PDB entry 6OPC | electron microscopy, 3.70 A resolution | chains C and G of the 8 polymer chains in the assembly

Chain C:
Protein: Cell division control protein 48
Organism: Saccharomyces cerevisiae
Notes: EC 3.6.4.6
UniProt: P25694 (CDC48_YEAST); numbering as in UniProt (aligned over 1-835)
Amino-acid sequence (835 residues; each row starts with the number of its first residue):
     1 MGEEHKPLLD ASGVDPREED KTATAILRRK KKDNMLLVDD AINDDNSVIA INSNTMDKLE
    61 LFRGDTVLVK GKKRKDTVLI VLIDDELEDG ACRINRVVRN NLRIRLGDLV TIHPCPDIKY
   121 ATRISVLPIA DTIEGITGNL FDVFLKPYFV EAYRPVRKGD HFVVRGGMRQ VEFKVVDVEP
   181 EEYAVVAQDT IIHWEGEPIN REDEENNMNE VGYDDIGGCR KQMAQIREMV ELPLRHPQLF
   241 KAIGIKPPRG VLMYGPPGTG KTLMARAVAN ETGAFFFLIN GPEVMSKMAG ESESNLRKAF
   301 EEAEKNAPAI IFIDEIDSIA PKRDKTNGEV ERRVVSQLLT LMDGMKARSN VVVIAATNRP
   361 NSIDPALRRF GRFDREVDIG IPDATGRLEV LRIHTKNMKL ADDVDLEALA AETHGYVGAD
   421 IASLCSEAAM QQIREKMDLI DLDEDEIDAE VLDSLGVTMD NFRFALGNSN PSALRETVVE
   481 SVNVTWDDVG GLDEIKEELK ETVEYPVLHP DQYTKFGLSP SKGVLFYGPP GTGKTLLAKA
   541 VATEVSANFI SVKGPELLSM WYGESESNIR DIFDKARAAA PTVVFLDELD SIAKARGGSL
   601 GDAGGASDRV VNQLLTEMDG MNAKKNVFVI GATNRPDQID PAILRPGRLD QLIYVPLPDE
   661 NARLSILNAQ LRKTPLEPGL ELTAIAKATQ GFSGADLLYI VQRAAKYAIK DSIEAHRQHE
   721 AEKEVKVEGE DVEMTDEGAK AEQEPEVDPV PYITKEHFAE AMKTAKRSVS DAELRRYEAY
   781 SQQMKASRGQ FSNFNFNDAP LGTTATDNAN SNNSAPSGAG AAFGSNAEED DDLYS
Unresolved in the structure: 1-30, 723-747, 797-835
UniProt features mapped onto this chain:
  - binding site (ATP): Pro257 to Leu263, Asn358, His394, Gly531 to Leu536
  - modified residue: Ser472 (Phosphoserine), Ser519 (Phosphoserine), Thr735 (Phosphothreonine), Ser770 (Phosphoserine)
  - cross-link (Glycyl lysine isopeptide (Lys-Gly)): Lys305 (interchain with G-Cter in ubiquitin), Lys322 (interchain with G-Cter in ubiquitin), Lys346 (interchain with G-Cter in ubiquitin), Lys522 (interchain with G-Cter in ubiquitin), Lys539 (interchain with G-Cter in ubiquitin), Lys594 (interchain with G-Cter in ubiquitin), Lys673 (interchain with G-Cter in ubiquitin)
  - mutagenesis: Lys261 (K261A: Moderate reduction in growth rate; K261T: Probable loss of ATP binding. Complete loss of catalytic activity), Glu315 (E315A: Moderate reduction in growth rate; E315D: Severe loss of catalytic activity without affecting cooperativity between the 2 ATP-binding regions. Slight reduction in growth rate ...), Asn358 (N358A: Slight reduction in growth rate. Restores cell growth; when associated with Q-315), Arg369 (R369A: No effect on growth rate. Restores cell growth; when associated with Q-315), Pro471 (P471A/S: Restores cell growth; when associated with Q-315), Arg475 (R475H: Restores cell growth; when associated with Q-315), Lys534 (K534A/T: Severe loss of catalytic activity. Lethal), Glu588 (E588D: Moderate reduction in growth rate; E588Q: Lethal), Arg645 (R645A: Lethal)
Metal / ion sites: Mg2+ site 1 near Thr262 (its only coordinating residue here); Mg2+ site 2 near Thr535 (its only coordinating residue here)
Ligand contacts:
  - ADP / beryllium trifluoride, molecule 1: Asp215, Ile216, Gly217, Pro256, Pro257, Gly258, Thr259, Gly260, Lys261, Thr262, Leu263, Arg266, Asn358, Val390, His394, Gly418, Ala419
  - ADP / beryllium trifluoride, molecule 2: Asp343, Arg369, Arg372
  - ADP / beryllium trifluoride, molecule 3: Asp488, Val489, Gly490, Leu492, Pro529, Pro530, Gly531, Thr532, Gly533, Lys534, Thr535, Leu536, Asn634, Ile666, Gln670, Gly694, Ala695, Leu698
  - ADP / beryllium trifluoride, molecule 4: Asp619, Arg645, Arg648

Chain G:
Protein: Substrate bound to the central pore of the Cdc48 hexamer
Organism: Saccharomyces cerevisiae
Amino-acid sequence (22 residues; row label = number of the first residue in the row; X marks 22 residues of unknown identity (built as UNK)):
     1 XXXXXXXXXX XXXXXXXXXX XX

Chain C / chain G interface:
Interface residues of chain C (facing chain G), 11 residues: Lys287, Met288, Ala289, Asn327, Gly328, Val330, Met560, Trp561, Tyr562, Ala603, Gly604

In short:
No residue of chain C is in contact with chain G. Bound to chain C: 4 copies of ADP / beryllium trifluoride.
UniProt lists 15 ATP-binding residues and 9 mutagenesis sites on chain C.
Here chain C is Cell division control protein 48 and chain G is Substrate bound to the central pore of the
Cdc48 hexamer, both from Saccharomyces cerevisiae. Entry 6OPC (Cdc48 Hexamer in a complex with substrate and
Shp1(Ubx Domain)) was determined by electron microscopy, deposited together with 6OMB.
